Entry 8EH8 (electron microscopy, 3.40 A resolution); this record covers chains B and I of the 8 polymer chains in the assembly.

Chain B:
Molecule: template DNA
Sequence (32 nucleotides; each row starts with the number of its first residue):
     1 CTCTGAATCT CTTCCAGCAC ACATCAGGAC GC
Disordered / not traced: 1

Chain I:
Protein: DNA-directed RNA polymerase subunit beta
Organism: Escherichia coli
Notes: EC 2.7.7.6
UniProt: P0A8V4 (RPOB_ECO57); numbering as in UniProt (aligned over 1-1342)
Chain sequence (1342 residues; numbered 1 to 1342; the number before each row is that of its first residue):
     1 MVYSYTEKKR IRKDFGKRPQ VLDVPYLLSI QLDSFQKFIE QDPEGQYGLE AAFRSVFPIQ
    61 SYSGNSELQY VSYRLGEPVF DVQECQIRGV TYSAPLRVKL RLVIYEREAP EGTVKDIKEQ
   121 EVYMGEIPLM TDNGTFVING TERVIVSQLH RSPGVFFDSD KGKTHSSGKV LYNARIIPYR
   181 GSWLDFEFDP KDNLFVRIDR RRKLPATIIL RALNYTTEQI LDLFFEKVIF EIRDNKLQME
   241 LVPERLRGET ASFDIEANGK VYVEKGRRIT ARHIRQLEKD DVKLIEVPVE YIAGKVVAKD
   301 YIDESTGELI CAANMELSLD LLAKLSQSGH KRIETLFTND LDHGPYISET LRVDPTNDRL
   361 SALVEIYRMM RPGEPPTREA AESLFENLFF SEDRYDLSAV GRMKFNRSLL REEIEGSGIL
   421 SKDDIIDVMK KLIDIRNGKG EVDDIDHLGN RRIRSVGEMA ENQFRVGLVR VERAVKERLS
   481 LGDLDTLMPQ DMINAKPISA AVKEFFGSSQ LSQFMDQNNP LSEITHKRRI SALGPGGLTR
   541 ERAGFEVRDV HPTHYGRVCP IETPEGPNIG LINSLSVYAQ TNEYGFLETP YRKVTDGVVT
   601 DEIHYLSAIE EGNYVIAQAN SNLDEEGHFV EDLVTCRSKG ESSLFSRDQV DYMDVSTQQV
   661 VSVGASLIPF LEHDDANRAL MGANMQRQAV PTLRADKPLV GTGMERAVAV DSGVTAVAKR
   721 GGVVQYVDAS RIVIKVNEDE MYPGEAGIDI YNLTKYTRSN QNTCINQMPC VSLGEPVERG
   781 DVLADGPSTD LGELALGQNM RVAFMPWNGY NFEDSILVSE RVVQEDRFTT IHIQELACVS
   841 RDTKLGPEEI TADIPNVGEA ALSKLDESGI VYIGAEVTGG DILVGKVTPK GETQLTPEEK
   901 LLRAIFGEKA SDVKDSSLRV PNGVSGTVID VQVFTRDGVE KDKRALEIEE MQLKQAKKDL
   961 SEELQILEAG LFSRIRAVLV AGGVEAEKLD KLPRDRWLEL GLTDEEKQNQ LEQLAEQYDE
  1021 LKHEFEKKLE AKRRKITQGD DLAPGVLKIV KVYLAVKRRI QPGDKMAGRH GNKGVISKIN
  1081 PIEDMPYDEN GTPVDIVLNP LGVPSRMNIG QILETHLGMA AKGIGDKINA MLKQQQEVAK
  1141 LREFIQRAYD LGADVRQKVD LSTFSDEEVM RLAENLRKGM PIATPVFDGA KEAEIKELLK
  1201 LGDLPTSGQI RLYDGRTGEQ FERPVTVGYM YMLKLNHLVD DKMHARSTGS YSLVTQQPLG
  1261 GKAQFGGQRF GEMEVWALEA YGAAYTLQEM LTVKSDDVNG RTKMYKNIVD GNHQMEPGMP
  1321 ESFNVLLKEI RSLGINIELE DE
Disordered / not traced: 1, 891-914, 1342
Small-molecule neighbours: chapso (1N7): Gln46, Tyr47, Tyr179, Ser398, Ala399, Val400, Arg452, Glu458, Glu461, Asn462, Arg465, Glu583, Tyr584
Swiss-Prot annotation at these positions:
  - modified residue (N6-acetyllysine): Lys1022, Lys1200

Chain B / chain I interface:
Pairs across the interface (11):
  DC9(B) - His165(I)  phosphate contact
  DC18(B) - Arg1269(I)  salt bridge to the phosphate
  DC18(B) - Gly1271(I)  phosphate contact
  DA19(B) - Gln1268(I)  sugar contact
  DA19(B) - Arg1269(I)  hydrogen bond to the phosphate
  DC20(B) - Gly1261(I)  phosphate contact
  DC20(B) - Lys1262(I)  hydrogen bond to the phosphate
  DA21(B) - Ala1263(I)  phosphate contact
  DA23(B) - Arg143(I)  phosphate contact
  DT24(B) - Asn139(I)  hydrogen bond to the phosphate
  DT24(B) - Arg143(I)  salt bridge to the phosphate
Interface residues without a listed pair, chain B (10 interface residues in all): DT8, DG17, DC22
Interface residues without a listed pair, chain I (16 interface residues in all): Ile138, Thr141, Gly507, Ser508, Phe514, Gly1267, Met1273

In short:
10 residues of chain B and 16 residues of chain I are in contact; the contacts include 3 hydrogen bonds and 2
salt bridges. Among the polar pairs are DA19(B)-Arg1269(I), DC20(B)-Lys1262(I) and DT24(B)-Asn139(I). Bound to
chain I: chapso.
Chain B is template DNA and chain I is DNA-directed RNA polymerase subunit beta (Escherichia coli); the
structure, Cryo-EM structure of his-elemental paused elongation complex with a folded TL and a rotated RH-FL
(1), was determined by electron microscopy together with 8EG7, 8EG8, 8EGB, 8EH9, 8EHA, 8EHF and 8EHI from the
same study.
